8FKJ - chains C and D of the 27 polymer chains in the assembly; structure by electron microscopy, 4.20 A resolution (low resolution: residue-level contacts below are approximate; hydrogen-bond / salt-bridge calls are withheld).

Chain C:
Molecule: ATP synthase subunit alpha
From: Saccharomyces cerevisiae
Reference sequence: A0A6A5Q4L9 (A0A6A5Q4L9_YEASX); residues 4-510 here correspond to UniProt positions 39-545 (UniProt number = residue number + 35)
Amino-acid sequence (507 residues; row label = number of the first residue in the row):
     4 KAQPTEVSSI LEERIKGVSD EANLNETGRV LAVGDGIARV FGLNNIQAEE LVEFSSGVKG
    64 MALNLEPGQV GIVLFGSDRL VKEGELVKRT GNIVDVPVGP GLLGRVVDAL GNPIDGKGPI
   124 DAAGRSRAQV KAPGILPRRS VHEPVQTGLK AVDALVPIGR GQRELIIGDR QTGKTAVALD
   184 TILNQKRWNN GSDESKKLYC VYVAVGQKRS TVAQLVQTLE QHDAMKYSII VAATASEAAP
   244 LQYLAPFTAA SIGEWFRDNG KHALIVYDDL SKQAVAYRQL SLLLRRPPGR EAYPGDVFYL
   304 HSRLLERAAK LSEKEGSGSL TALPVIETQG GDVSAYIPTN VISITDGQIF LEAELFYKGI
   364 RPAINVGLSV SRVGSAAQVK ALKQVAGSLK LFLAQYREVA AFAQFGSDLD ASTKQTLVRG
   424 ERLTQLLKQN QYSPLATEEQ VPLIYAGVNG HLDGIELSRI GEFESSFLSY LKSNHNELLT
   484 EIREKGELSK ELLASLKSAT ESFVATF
Not modelled in the structure: 4-5

Chain D:
Molecule: ATP synthase subunit beta
From: Saccharomyces cerevisiae
Reference sequence: A0A6A5PX46 (A0A6A5PX46_YEASX); residues 6-478 here correspond to UniProt positions 39-511 (UniProt number = residue number + 33)
Amino-acid sequence (473 residues; numbered 6 to 478; the number before each row is that of its first residue):
     6 STPITGKVTA VIGAIVDVHF EQSELPAILN ALEIKTPQGK LVLEVAQHLG ENTVRTIAMD
    66 GTEGLVRGEK VLDTGGPISV PVGRETLGRI INVIGEPIDE RGPIKSKLRK PIHADPPSFA
   126 EQSTSAEILE TGIKVVDLLA PYARGGKIGL FGGAGVGKTV FIQELINNIA KAHGGFSVFT
   186 GVGERTREGN DLYREMKETG VINLEGESKV ALVFGQMNEP PGARARVALT GLTIAEYFRD
   246 EEGQDVLLFI DNIFRFTQAG SEVSALLGRI PSAVGYQPTL ATDMGLLQER ITTTKKGSVT
   306 SVQAVYVPAD DLTDPAPATT FAHLDATTVL SRGISELGIY PAVDPLDSKS RLLDAAVVGQ
   366 EHYDVASKVQ ETLQTYKSLQ DIIAILGMDE LSEQDKLTVE RARKIQRFLS QPFAVAEVFT
   426 GIPGKLVRLK DTVASFKAVL EGKYDNIPEH AFYMVGGIED VVAKAEKLAA EAN

How chain C and chain D interact:
Pairs across the interface (25):
  Asn-47(C) with Arg-72(D)
  Asn-48(C) with Val-71(D); Arg-72(D)
  Ile-49(C) with Leu-70(D); Val-71(D); Arg-72(D)
  Gln-50(C) with Gly-69(D); Leu-70(D); Val-71(D)
  Ala-51(C) with Thr-67(D); Gly-69(D); Leu-70(D)
  Leu-68(C) with Ala-15(D); Val-16(D)
  Glu-69(C) with Ala-15(D)
  Pro-70(C) with Ala-15(D)
  Ile-138(C) with Asn-195(D)
  Arg-141(C) with Asn-195(D)
  Pro-290(C) with Ala-270(D)
  Tyr-302(C) with Glu-224(D)
  Ser-305(C) with Met-222(D)
  Leu-412(C) with Ile-390(D)
  Asp-413(C) with Ile-390(D); Leu-391(D); Gly-392(D)
Other interface residues (no listed pair), chain C (25 interface residues in all): Leu-66, Asn-67, Gly-137, Leu-139, Gly-292, Arg-293, Gly-298, Glu-309, Val-373, Thr-416
Other interface residues (no listed pair), chain D (25 interface residues in all): Thr-14, Glu-68, Ile-103, Ala-159, Thr-191, Asn-223, Pro-225, Glu-267, Leu-272, Tyr-281, Ala-389

Summary:
The chain C/chain D interface involves 25 residues from each chain.
Here chain C is ATP synthase subunit alpha and chain D is ATP synthase subunit beta, both from Saccharomyces
cerevisiae. Entry 8FKJ (Yeast ATP Synthase in conformation-3, at pH 6) was determined by electron microscopy,
deposited together with 8F29, 8F39 and 8FL8.
